8EJ6 - chains D and F of the 3 polymer chains in the assembly; structure by X-ray diffraction, 1.39 A resolution.

[Chain D]
Molecule: 16-nt DNA strand
Sequence (16 nucleotides; numbered 17 to 32; the number before each row is that of its first residue):
    17 TCCCCATTCC TCTTAT

[Chain F]
Protein: Transcription factor PU.1
From: Homo sapiens
Notes: fragment: ETS-Domain
UniProt: P17947 (SPI1_HUMAN); residues 165-270 here = UniProt positions 165-270
Amino-acid sequence (106 residues; each row starts with the number of its first residue):
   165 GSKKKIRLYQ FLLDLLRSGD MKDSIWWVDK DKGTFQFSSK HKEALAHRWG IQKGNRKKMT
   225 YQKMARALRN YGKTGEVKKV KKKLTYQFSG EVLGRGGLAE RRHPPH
Not modelled in the structure: 165-168, 260-270
UniProt features mapped onto this chain:
  - DNA-binding region: Ile-170 to Ser-253 (ETS)
  - binding site (DNA): Lys-217, Arg-230, Arg-233, Lys-243
  - natural variant: His-211 (H211P: In AGM10), Val-241 (V241G: In AGM10)

[Interface between chain D and chain F]
Pairs across the interface (18; chain D residue first):
  DC21(D) / Arg-171(F)  salt bridge to the phosphate
  DA22(D) / Arg-171(F)  salt bridge to the phosphate
  DA22(D) / Leu-172(F)  hydrogen bond to the phosphate
  DA22(D) / Lys-217(F)  hydrogen bond to the phosphate
  DA22(D) / Tyr-235(F)  hydrogen bond to the phosphate
  DT23(D) / Trp-213(F)  hydrogen bond to the phosphate
  DT23(D) / Lys-217(F)  salt bridge to the phosphate
  DT23(D) / Asn-219(F)  hydrogen bond to the phosphate
  DT23(D) / Met-223(F)  phosphate contact
  DT23(D) / Asn-234(F)  base contact
  DT24(D) / Asn-219(F)  phosphate contact
  DT24(D) / Arg-220(F)  phosphate contact
  DT24(D) / Lys-221(F)  hydrogen bond to the phosphate
  DT24(D) / Lys-227(F)  salt bridge to the phosphate
  DT24(D) / Arg-230(F)  base contact
  DC25(D) / Lys-221(F)  salt bridge to the phosphate
  DC26(D) / Gln-226(F)  base contact
  DT27(D) / Gln-226(F)  base contact
Interface residues without a listed pair, chain F (16 interface residues in all): Ile-170, Lys-222, Ala-231

[Overview]
The interface between chain D and chain F involves 7 residues on one side and 16 on the other, with 6 hydrogen
bonds and 5 salt bridges. Polar pairs include DA22(D)/Leu-172(F), DA22(D)/Lys-217(F) and DA22(D)/Tyr-235(F).
Chain D is a 16-nt DNA strand and chain F is Transcription factor PU.1 (Homo sapiens); the structure, Human
PU.1 ETS-Domain (165-270) Bound to d(AATAAGAGGAATGGGG), was determined by X-ray diffraction together with
8E3K, 8E3R, 8E4H, 8E5Y, 8EBH, 8EE9 and 14 further entries from the same study.
